Entry 7V0K (electron microscopy, 2.40 A resolution); this record covers chains K and L of the 10 polymer chains in the assembly.

Chain K:
Name: Blood group Rh(CE) polypeptide
Organism: Homo sapiens
UniProt: P18577 (RHCE_HUMAN); numbering as in UniProt (aligned over 1-417)
Chain sequence (417 residues; numbered 1 to 417; the number before each row is that of its first residue):
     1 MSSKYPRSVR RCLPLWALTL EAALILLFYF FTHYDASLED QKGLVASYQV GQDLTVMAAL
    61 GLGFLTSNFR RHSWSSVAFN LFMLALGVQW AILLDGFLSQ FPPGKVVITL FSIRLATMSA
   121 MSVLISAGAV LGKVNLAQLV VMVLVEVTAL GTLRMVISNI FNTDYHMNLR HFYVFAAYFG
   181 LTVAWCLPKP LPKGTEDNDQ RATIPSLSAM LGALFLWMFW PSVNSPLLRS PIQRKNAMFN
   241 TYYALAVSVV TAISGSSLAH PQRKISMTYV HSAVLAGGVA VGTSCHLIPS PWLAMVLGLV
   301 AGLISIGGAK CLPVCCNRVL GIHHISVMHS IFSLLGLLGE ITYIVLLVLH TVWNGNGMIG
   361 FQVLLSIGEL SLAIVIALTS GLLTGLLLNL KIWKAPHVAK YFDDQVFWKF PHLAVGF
Disordered / not traced: 1, 36-40, 101-104, 191-199, 316-324, 351-359

Chain L:
Name: Ammonium transporter Rh type A
Organism: Homo sapiens
UniProt: Q02094 (RHAG_HUMAN); residues 1-409 here = UniProt positions 1-409
Chain sequence (409 residues; each row starts with the number of its first residue):
     1 MRFTFPLMAI VLEIAMIVLF GLFVEYETDQ TVLEQLNITK PTDMGIFFEL YPLFQDVHVM
    61 IFVGFGFLMT FLKKYGFSSV GINLLVAALG LQWGTIVQGI LQSQGQKFNI GIKNMINADF
   121 SAATVLISFG AVLGKTSPTQ MLIMTILEIV FFAHNEYLVS EIFKASDIGA SMTIHAFGAY
   181 FGLAVAGILY RSGLRKGHEN EESAYYSDLF AMIGTLFLWM FWPSFNSAIA EPGDKQCRAI
   241 VNTYFSLAAC VLTAFAFSSL VEHRGKLNMV HIQNATLAGG VAVGTCADMA IHPFGSMIIG
   301 SIAGMVSVLG YKFLTPLFTT KLRIHDTCGV HNLHGLPGVV GGLAGIVAVA MGASNTSMAM
   361 QAAALGSSIG TAVVGGLMTG LILKLPLWGQ PSDQNCYDDS VYWKVPKTR
Disordered / not traced: 27-47

Chain K / chain L interface:
Residue-residue contacts (114; chain K residue first):
  Tyr-5(K) / Arg-264(L)
  Pro-6(K) / Arg-264(L)  hydrogen bond (backbone-side chain)
  Arg-7(K) / Arg-264(L)
  Ser-8(K) / Arg-264(L)
  Val-9(K) / Ser-259(L)
  Val-9(K) / Arg-264(L)  hydrogen bond (backbone-backbone)
  Val-9(K) / Gly-265(L)
  Arg-10(K) / Ser-259(L)
  Arg-10(K) / Leu-260(L)  hydrogen bond (side chain-backbone)
  Arg-10(K) / Val-261(L)  hydrogen bond (side chain-backbone)
  Arg-10(K) / Glu-262(L)  hydrogen bond (side chain-backbone)
  Arg-10(K) / His-263(L)
  Arg-10(K) / Arg-264(L)
  Arg-10(K) / Gly-265(L)
  Leu-13(K) / Ser-259(L)
  Pro-14(K) / Ala-256(L)
  Pro-14(K) / Ser-259(L)
  Pro-14(K) / Leu-260(L)
  Ala-17(K) / Ala-256(L)  hydrophobic
  Leu-18(K) / Ala-256(L)  hydrophobic
  Leu-18(K) / Phe-257(L)  hydrophobic
  Glu-21(K) / Ala-249(L)
  Glu-21(K) / Leu-252(L)
  Glu-21(K) / Met-297(L)
  Glu-21(K) / Ser-301(L)
  Ile-25(K) / Phe-294(L)
  Ile-25(K) / Met-297(L)  hydrophobic
  Ile-25(K) / Ile-298(L)  hydrophobic
  Ile-25(K) / Ser-301(L)
  Phe-28(K) / Phe-245(L)  hydrophobic
  Phe-28(K) / Met-297(L)  hydrophobic
  Tyr-29(K) / Phe-294(L)  hydrophobic
  Tyr-34(K) / Cys-237(L)  hydrogen bond (side chain-backbone)
  Tyr-34(K) / Arg-238(L)  hydrogen bond (side chain-backbone)
  Tyr-34(K) / Val-241(L)
  Tyr-34(K) / Asn-242(L)  hydrogen bond
  Tyr-34(K) / His-292(L)  hydrogen bond (side chain-backbone)
  Tyr-34(K) / Pro-293(L)
  Leu-44(K) / Gln-236(L)
  Val-45(K) / Glu-49(L)
  Val-45(K) / Leu-53(L)  hydrophobic
  Tyr-48(K) / Leu-53(L)  hydrophobic
  Tyr-48(K) / Pro-223(L)
  Tyr-48(K) / Ser-224(L)  hydrogen bond
  Tyr-48(K) / Ile-240(L)  hydrophobic
  Gln-49(K) / Pro-52(L)
  Gln-52(K) / Asp-56(L)  hydrogen bond
  Gln-52(K) / Phe-221(L)
  Gln-52(K) / Ser-224(L)  hydrogen bond
  Thr-55(K) / Trp-219(L)
  Val-56(K) / Met-220(L)  hydrophobic
  Val-56(K) / Phe-221(L)  hydrophobic
  Ala-59(K) / Met-220(L)  hydrophobic
  Leu-60(K) / Phe-217(L)  hydrophobic
  Leu-60(K) / Met-220(L)
  Phe-64(K) / Leu-209(L)  hydrophobic
  Phe-64(K) / Ile-213(L)  hydrophobic
  Phe-64(K) / Leu-216(L)  hydrophobic
  Arg-70(K) / Tyr-205(L)
  Arg-71(K) / Tyr-205(L)  hydrogen bond (backbone-side chain)
  His-72(K) / Tyr-205(L)  hydrogen bond (backbone-side chain)
  Ser-73(K) / Tyr-205(L)  hydrogen bond (backbone-side chain)
  Ser-73(K) / Leu-209(L)
  Trp-74(K) / Tyr-205(L)  hydrogen bond (side chain-backbone)
  Trp-74(K) / Asp-208(L)
  Trp-74(K) / Leu-209(L)
  Trp-74(K) / Met-269(L)  hydrophobic
  Val-77(K) / Met-212(L)  hydrophobic
  Val-77(K) / Leu-216(L)  hydrophobic
  Ala-78(K) / Phe-255(L)
  Ala-78(K) / Ile-272(L)  hydrophobic
  Phe-79(K) / Leu-267(L)  hydrophobic
  Leu-81(K) / Leu-216(L)  hydrophobic
  Leu-81(K) / Trp-219(L)  hydrophobic
  Phe-82(K) / Val-251(L)  hydrophobic
  Phe-82(K) / Leu-252(L)  hydrophobic
  Phe-82(K) / Phe-255(L)  hydrophobic
  Leu-84(K) / Trp-219(L)  hydrophobic
  Ala-85(K) / Ala-248(L)
  Ala-85(K) / Val-251(L)  hydrophobic
  Ala-85(K) / Leu-252(L)  hydrophobic
  Leu-86(K) / Leu-252(L)
  Val-88(K) / Tyr-244(L)
  Gln-89(K) / Ala-248(L)  hydrogen bond (side chain-backbone)
  Gln-89(K) / Leu-252(L)
  Gln-89(K) / Met-297(L)
  Ile-108(K) / Phe-245(L)  hydrophobic
  Ile-108(K) / Pro-293(L)  hydrophobic
  Leu-110(K) / Ile-240(L)  hydrophobic
  Ile-113(K) / Val-241(L)  hydrophobic
  Ile-113(K) / Phe-245(L)  hydrophobic
  Thr-117(K) / Tyr-244(L)
  Leu-136(K) / Phe-255(L)  hydrophobic
  Ala-202(K) / Tyr-206(L)
  Ile-204(K) / Tyr-206(L)  hydrophobic
  Pro-205(K) / Tyr-206(L)
  Ser-208(K) / Leu-209(L)
  Phe-215(K) / Phe-217(L)  hydrophobic
  Asp-404(K) / Tyr-205(L)  hydrogen bond
  Gln-405(K) / Lys-266(L)
  Val-406(K) / Lys-266(L)  hydrogen bond (backbone-side chain)
  Phe-407(K) / Lys-266(L)
  Phe-407(K) / Leu-267(L)  hydrogen bond (backbone-backbone)
  Trp-408(K) / Lys-266(L)
  Trp-408(K) / Leu-267(L)
  Trp-408(K) / Met-269(L)  hydrophobic
  Trp-408(K) / Ile-272(L)  hydrophobic
  Lys-409(K) / Glu-262(L)
  Lys-409(K) / Lys-266(L)
  Lys-409(K) / Leu-267(L)  hydrogen bond (backbone-backbone)
  Phe-410(K) / Tyr-205(L)  hydrophobic
  His-412(K) / Glu-202(L)
  Val-415(K) / Arg-264(L)
  Gly-416(K) / Arg-264(L)
Also at the interface, not in a pair above, chain K (64 interface residues in all): Leu-24, Ile-92, Leu-211, Pro-411
Also at the interface, not in a pair above, chain L (58 interface residues in all): Ala-204, Phe-210, Thr-253, Asn-268, Thr-276, Met-289, Ala-290, Ile-291

Overview:
64 residues of chain K and 58 residues of chain L are in contact; the contacts include 21 hydrogen bonds.
Polar contacts include Pro-6(K)/Arg-264(L), Arg-10(K)/Leu-260(L) and Arg-10(K)/Val-261(L).
Here chain K is Blood group Rh(CE) polypeptide and chain L is Ammonium transporter Rh type A, both from Homo
sapiens. Entry 7V0K (Consensus refinement of human erythrocyte ankyrin-1 complex (Composite map)) was
determined by electron microscopy, deposited together with 7UZ3, 7UZQ, 7UZU, 7V07, 7V0M, 7V0S and 10 further
entries.
